9EM7 - chains B and D of the 8 polymer chains in the assembly; structure by electron microscopy, 3.60 A resolution.

[Chain B (and D)]
Name: Slr0869 protein
From: Synechocystis sp. PCC 6803
Notes: chain D of this document is another copy of the same molecule, construct and numbering; everything in this record applies to it too
Reference sequence: P73765 (P73765_SYNY3); residue numbers follow UniProt; this construct covers 1-812
Chain sequence (820 residues; numbered 1 to 820; the number before each row is that of its first residue):
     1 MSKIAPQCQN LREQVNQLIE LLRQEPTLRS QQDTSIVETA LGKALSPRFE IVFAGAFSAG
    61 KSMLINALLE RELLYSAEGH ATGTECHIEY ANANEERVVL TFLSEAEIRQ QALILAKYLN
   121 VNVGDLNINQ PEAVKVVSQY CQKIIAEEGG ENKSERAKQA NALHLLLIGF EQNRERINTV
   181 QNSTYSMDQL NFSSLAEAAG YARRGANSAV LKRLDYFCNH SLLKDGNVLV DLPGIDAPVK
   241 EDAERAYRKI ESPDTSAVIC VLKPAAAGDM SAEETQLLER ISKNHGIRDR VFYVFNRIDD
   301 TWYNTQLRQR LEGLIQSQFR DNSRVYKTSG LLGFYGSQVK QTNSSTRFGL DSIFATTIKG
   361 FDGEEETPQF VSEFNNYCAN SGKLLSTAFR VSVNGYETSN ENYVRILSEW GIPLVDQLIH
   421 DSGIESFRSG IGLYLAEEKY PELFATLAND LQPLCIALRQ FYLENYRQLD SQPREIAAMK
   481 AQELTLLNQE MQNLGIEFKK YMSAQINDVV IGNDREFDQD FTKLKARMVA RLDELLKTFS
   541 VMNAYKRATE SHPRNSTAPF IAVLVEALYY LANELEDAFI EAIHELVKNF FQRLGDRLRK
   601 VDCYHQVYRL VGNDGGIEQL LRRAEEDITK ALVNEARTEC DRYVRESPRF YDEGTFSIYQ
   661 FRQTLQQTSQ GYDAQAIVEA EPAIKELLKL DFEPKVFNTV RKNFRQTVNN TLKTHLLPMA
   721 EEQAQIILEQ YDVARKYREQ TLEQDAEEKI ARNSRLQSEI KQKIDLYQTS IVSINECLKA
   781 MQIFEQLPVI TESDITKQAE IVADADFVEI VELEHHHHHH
Not modelled in the structure: 1, 794-820
Sequence notes: expression tag (813-820)

[Chain B / chain D interface]
Contacting residue pairs (68; chain B residue first):
  Arg-308(B) / Ser-35(D)  hydrogen bond
  Glu-312(B) / Gln-32(D)
  Glu-312(B) / Asp-33(D)
  Ile-315(B) / Ser-30(D)
  Gln-316(B) / Ser-30(D)  hydrogen bond (side chain-backbone)
  Gln-316(B) / Gln-31(D)
  Asn-322(B) / Pro-26(D)
  Asn-322(B) / Thr-27(D)
  Asn-322(B) / Ser-30(D)  hydrogen bond
  Ser-323(B) / Pro-26(D)
  Val-325(B) / Arg-29(D)  hydrogen bond (backbone-side chain)
  Tyr-326(B) / Arg-29(D)
  Lys-327(B) / Arg-29(D)  hydrogen bond (side chain-backbone)
  Lys-327(B) / Gln-32(D)
  Gly-382(B) / Glu-38(D)
  Lys-383(B) / Arg-23(D)
  Leu-384(B) / Arg-12(D)  hydrogen bond (backbone-side chain)
  Leu-385(B) / Arg-12(D)  hydrogen bond (backbone-side chain)
  Leu-385(B) / Glu-38(D)
  Leu-385(B) / Leu-41(D)
  Leu-385(B) / Gly-42(D)
  Ser-386(B) / Arg-12(D)
  Ser-386(B) / Glu-13(D)
  Ser-386(B) / Asn-16(D)  hydrogen bond
  Ser-386(B) / Leu-41(D)
  Thr-387(B) / Arg-12(D)  hydrogen bond (backbone-side chain)
  Thr-387(B) / Asn-16(D)
  Phe-389(B) / Arg-12(D)
  Arg-390(B) / Arg-12(D)
  Tyr-396(B) / Arg-97(D)
  Tyr-396(B) / Ser-186(D)
  His-420(B) / Glu-20(D)  salt bridge
  Asp-421(B) / Glu-20(D)
  Asp-421(B) / Arg-23(D)  salt bridge
  Gln-452(B) / His-605(D)
  Gln-452(B) / Tyr-608(D)
  Gln-452(B) / Arg-609(D)
  Ile-456(B) / Tyr-608(D)  hydrophobic
  Arg-459(B) / Tyr-608(D)  hydrogen bond
  Arg-459(B) / Gly-612(D)  hydrogen bond (side chain-backbone)
  Gln-460(B) / Tyr-608(D)  hydrogen bond
  Asn-507(B) / Lys-546(D)
  Asn-507(B) / Thr-549(D)
  Asn-507(B) / Glu-550(D)
  Val-510(B) / Ser-556(D)
  Ile-511(B) / Tyr-545(D)  hydrophobic
  Ile-511(B) / Lys-546(D)
  Arg-701(B) / Gly-671(D)
  Lys-702(B) / Gln-670(D)
  Lys-702(B) / Tyr-672(D)
  Gln-706(B) / Thr-557(D)
  Asn-709(B) / Ser-556(D)
  Asn-710(B) / Ser-556(D)
  Lys-713(B) / Thr-549(D)  hydrogen bond (side chain-backbone)
  Lys-713(B) / His-552(D)
  Lys-713(B) / Asn-555(D)  hydrogen bond (side chain-backbone)
  Lys-713(B) / Ser-556(D)
  Leu-717(B) / Pro-553(D)
  Lys-779(B) / Gln-740(D)
  Lys-779(B) / Thr-741(D)  hydrogen bond
  Ile-783(B) / Thr-741(D)
  Phe-784(B) / Arg-609(D)
  Glu-785(B) / Tyr-737(D)
  Glu-785(B) / Thr-741(D)
  Gln-786(B) / Tyr-737(D)  hydrogen bond (backbone-side chain)
  Leu-787(B) / Tyr-608(D)  hydrophobic
  Leu-787(B) / Gly-612(D)
  Pro-788(B) / Tyr-737(D)
Other interface residues (no listed pair), chain B (45 interface residues in all): Ala-388, Gln-417, Asp-508, Arg-705
Other interface residues (no listed pair), chain D (43 interface residues in all): Thr-39, Gln-189, Asn-613, Asp-673, Gln-744, Asp-745

[Overview]
45 residues of chain B face 43 of chain D across their interface; the contacts include 16 hydrogen bonds and 2
salt bridges. Polar pairs include His-420(B)/Glu-20(D), Asp-421(B)/Arg-23(D) and Arg-308(B)/Ser-35(D).
Both chains are Slr0869 protein (Synechocystis sp. PCC 6803). Entry 9EM7 (Oligomeric structure of SynDLP in
presence of GTP) was determined by electron microscopy (same publication as 9EM8 and 9EM9).
